Entry 1GYX (X-ray diffraction, 1.35 A resolution); this record covers chains A and B.

Chain A (and B):
Molecule: Hypothetical protein ydce
Organism: Escherichia coli
Notes: EC 5.3.2.1; chain B of this document is another copy of the same molecule, construct and numbering; everything in this record applies to it too
Reference sequence: P31992 (YDCE_ECOLI); residues 1-76 here correspond to UniProt positions 2-77 (UniProt number = residue number + 1)
Chain sequence (76 residues; numbered 1 to 76; the number before each row is that of its first residue):
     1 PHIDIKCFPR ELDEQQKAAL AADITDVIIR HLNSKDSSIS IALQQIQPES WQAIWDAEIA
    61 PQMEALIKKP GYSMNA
Residues lining bound ligands: benzoic acid (BEZ): K6, C7, F8, R10, W51, Y72

Interface between chain A and chain B:
Pairs across the interface (79):
  P1(A) - K6(B)
  H2(A) - D4(B)
  H2(A) - I5(B)
  H2(A) - K6(B)  hydrogen bond (backbone-backbone)
  H2(A) - W51(B)
  H2(A) - E58(B)
  H2(A) - I59(B)
  I3(A) - I3(B)  hydrophobic
  I3(A) - D4(B)
  D4(A) - H2(B)
  D4(A) - I3(B)
  D4(A) - D4(B)  hydrogen bond (backbone-backbone)
  I5(A) - H2(B)
  K6(A) - P1(B)
  K6(A) - H2(B)  hydrogen bond (backbone-backbone)
  R10(A) - L32(B)  hydrogen bond (side chain-backbone)
  L12(A) - H31(B)
  L12(A) - L32(B)  hydrophobic
  K17(A) - I67(B)
  A19(A) - H31(B)
  L20(A) - V27(B)  hydrophobic
  L20(A) - H31(B)
  L20(A) - I67(B)  hydrophobic
  A21(A) - I67(B)
  D23(A) - V27(B)
  D23(A) - H31(B)  salt bridge
  I24(A) - I24(B)  hydrophobic
  I24(A) - V27(B)  hydrophobic
  T25(A) - K68(B)
  V27(A) - L20(B)  hydrophobic
  V27(A) - D23(B)
  V27(A) - I24(B)  hydrophobic
  V27(A) - V27(B)  hydrophobic
  R30(A) - D23(B)  salt bridge
  H31(A) - A19(B)
  H31(A) - L20(B)
  H31(A) - D23(B)  salt bridge
  L32(A) - R10(B)  hydrogen bond (backbone-side chain)
  S34(A) - R10(B)
  D36(A) - K68(B)  salt bridge
  S37(A) - P70(B)
  S37(A) - G71(B)  hydrogen bond (backbone-backbone)
  S37(A) - Y72(B)  hydrogen bond (backbone-backbone)
  S38(A) - Y72(B)
  I39(A) - K68(B)  hydrogen bond (backbone-side chain)
  I39(A) - K69(B)
  I39(A) - P70(B)
  S40(A) - I59(B)
  S40(A) - K68(B)
  S40(A) - P70(B)
  I41(A) - L66(B)
  I41(A) - I67(B)  hydrogen bond (backbone-backbone)
  I41(A) - K68(B)  hydrogen bond (backbone-backbone)
  A42(A) - Q62(B)
  A42(A) - L66(B)  hydrophobic
  L43(A) - I67(B)  hydrophobic
  W51(A) - H2(B)
  I59(A) - H2(B)
  I59(A) - S40(B)
  Q62(A) - A42(B)
  Q62(A) - Q44(B)  hydrogen bond
  L66(A) - I41(B)
  L66(A) - A42(B)  hydrophobic
  I67(A) - K17(B)
  I67(A) - L20(B)  hydrophobic
  I67(A) - A21(B)
  I67(A) - I41(B)  hydrogen bond (backbone-backbone)
  K68(A) - T25(B)
  K68(A) - D36(B)  salt bridge
  K68(A) - I39(B)
  K68(A) - S40(B)
  K68(A) - I41(B)  hydrogen bond (backbone-backbone)
  K69(A) - I39(B)
  P70(A) - S37(B)
  P70(A) - I39(B)
  P70(A) - S40(B)
  G71(A) - S37(B)  hydrogen bond (backbone-backbone)
  Y72(A) - S37(B)
  Y72(A) - S38(B)
Also at the interface, not in a pair above, chain A (44 interface residues in all): C7, Q16, I28, N33, Q44, E58
Also at the interface, not in a pair above, chain B (41 interface residues in all): C7, L12, I28, S34, L43

In short:
44 residues of chain A face 41 of chain B across their interface, with 14 hydrogen bonds and 5 salt bridges.
Polar contacts include D23(A)-H31(B), R30(A)-D23(B) and D36(A)-K68(B). Ligands of chain A: benzoic acid.
Both chains are Hypothetical protein ydce (Escherichia coli). Entry 1GYX (The Crystal Structure of YdcE, a
4-Oxalocrotonate Tautomerase Homologue from Escherichia coli, Confirms the Structural Basis ...) was
determined by X-ray diffraction (same publication as 1GYJ).
